Entry 9GFJ (X-ray diffraction, 1.48 A resolution); this record covers chains H and L.

[Chain H]
Name: Fab fragment heavy chain
Source organism: Homo sapiens
Notes: antibody fragment or engineered binder
Chain sequence (226 residues; row label = number of the first residue in the row):
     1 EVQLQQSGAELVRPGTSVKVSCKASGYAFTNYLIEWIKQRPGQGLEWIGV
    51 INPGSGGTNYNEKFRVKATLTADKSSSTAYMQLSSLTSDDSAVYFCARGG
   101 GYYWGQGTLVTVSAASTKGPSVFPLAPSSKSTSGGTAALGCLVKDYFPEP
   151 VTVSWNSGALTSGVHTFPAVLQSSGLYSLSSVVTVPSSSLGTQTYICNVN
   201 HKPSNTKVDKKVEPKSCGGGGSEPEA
Not modelled in the structure: 129-133, 216-226
Modified positions: E1 (pyroglutamic acid; PCA)
Cystine bridges: C22-C96, C141-C197
Ligand contacts: A1IKV (1-[(1S,3R,4R,7S)-7-[[(1R,3R,4R,7S)-7-[[(1R,3R,4R,7S)-3-(6-aminopurin-9-yl)-7-[[(1R,3R,4R,7S)-3-(4-azanyl-5-methyl-2-oxidanylidene-pyrimidin-1-yl)-7-oxidanyl-2,5-dioxabicyclo[2.2.1]heptan-1-yl]methoxy-sulfanyl-phosphoryl]oxy-2,5-dioxabicyclo[2.2.1]heptan-1-yl]methoxy-sulfanyl-phosphoryl]oxy-3-(4-azanyl-5-methyl-2-oxidanylidene-pyrimidin-1-yl)-2,5-dioxabicyclo[2.2.1]heptan-1-yl]methoxy-sulfanyl-phosphoryl]oxy-1-(hydroxymethyl)-2,5-dioxabicyclo[2.2.1]heptan-3-yl]-5-methyl-pyrimidine-2,4-dione): V2, Y32, R98, G99, G100, Y102, Y103

[Chain L]
Name: Fab fragment light chain
Source organism: Homo sapiens
Notes: antibody fragment or engineered binder
Chain sequence (219 residues; row label = number of the first residue in the row):
     1 DIVMTQAAPSVPVTPGESVSISCRSSKSLLHSNGNTYLFWFLQRPGQSPQ
    51 VLIYRMSNLASGVPDRFSGSGSGTAFTLRISRVEAEDVGVYYCMQHLEYP
   101 YTFGSGTRLEIKRTVAAPSVFIFPPSDEQLKSGTASVVCLLNNFYPREAK
   151 VQWKVDNALQSGNSQESVTEQDSKDSTYSLSSTLTLSKADYEKHKVYACE
   201 VTHQGLSSPVTKSFNRGEC
Not modelled in the structure: 219
Cystine bridges: C23-C93, C139-C199
Ligand contacts: A1IKV (1-[(1S,3R,4R,7S)-7-[[(1R,3R,4R,7S)-7-[[(1R,3R,4R,7S)-3-(6-aminopurin-9-yl)-7-[[(1R,3R,4R,7S)-3-(4-azanyl-5-methyl-2-oxidanylidene-pyrimidin-1-yl)-7-oxidanyl-2,5-dioxabicyclo[2.2.1]heptan-1-yl]methoxy-sulfanyl-phosphoryl]oxy-2,5-dioxabicyclo[2.2.1]heptan-1-yl]methoxy-sulfanyl-phosphoryl]oxy-3-(4-azanyl-5-methyl-2-oxidanylidene-pyrimidin-1-yl)-2,5-dioxabicyclo[2.2.1]heptan-1-yl]methoxy-sulfanyl-phosphoryl]oxy-1-(hydroxymethyl)-2,5-dioxabicyclo[2.2.1]heptan-3-yl]-5-methyl-pyrimidine-2,4-dione): Y37, F39, V51, Y54, R55, A60, S61

[Interface between chain H and chain L]
Contacting residue pairs (60; chain H residue first):
  E35(H) - Y101(L)
  Q39(H) - Q43(L)  hydrogen bond
  Q39(H) - Y92(L)
  Q43(H) - Y92(L)
  G44(H) - Y92(L)
  L45(H) - P49(L)  hydrophobic
  L45(H) - Y92(L)  hydrophobic
  L45(H) - F103(L)
  W47(H) - M94(L)
  W47(H) - Y99(L)  hydrophobic
  W47(H) - P100(L)  hydrophobic
  W47(H) - Y101(L)
  W47(H) - F103(L)
  V50(H) - Y99(L)
  N59(H) - Y99(L)
  F95(H) - Q43(L)
  F95(H) - S48(L)
  G100(H) - F39(L)
  G100(H) - F41(L)
  G100(H) - H96(L)
  G101(H) - F41(L)
  G101(H) - V51(L)
  Y102(H) - V51(L)  hydrophobic
  Y102(H) - S61(L)  hydrogen bond (side chain-backbone)
  W104(H) - F41(L)  hydrophobic
  W104(H) - S48(L)
  W104(H) - P49(L)
  G105(H) - S48(L)  hydrogen bond (backbone-side chain)
  Q106(H) - S48(L)
  F123(H) - S126(L)
  F123(H) - Q129(L)
  P124(H) - S126(L)
  P124(H) - E128(L)
  L125(H) - F123(L)  hydrophobic
  L125(H) - V138(L)  hydrophobic
  A126(H) - F123(L)
  A138(H) - F121(L)  hydrophobic
  A138(H) - F123(L)
  L142(H) - S136(L)
  K144(H) - Q129(L)
  K144(H) - S136(L)
  H165(H) - N142(L)  hydrogen bond
  H165(H) - N143(L)  hydrogen bond
  H165(H) - S179(L)  hydrogen bond
  F167(H) - L140(L)  hydrophobic
  F167(H) - S167(L)
  F167(H) - T169(L)
  F167(H) - S179(L)
  F167(H) - L180(L)
  F167(H) - S181(L)
  P168(H) - S167(L)  hydrogen bond (backbone-side chain)
  P168(H) - V168(L)
  V170(H) - Q165(L)
  V170(H) - E166(L)
  L171(H) - Q165(L)  hydrogen bond (backbone-side chain)
  Q172(H) - Q165(L)
  V182(H) - L140(L)  hydrophobic
  T184(H) - N142(L)
  K210(H) - E128(L)  salt bridge
  K215(H) - P124(L)
Other interface residues (no listed pair), chain H (41 interface residues in all): L33, I37, E46, N61, G107, T136, L139, T166, S180
Other interface residues (no listed pair), chain L (37 interface residues in all): Q47, A60, S132, T134

[Overview]
Chain H and chain L form an interface of 41 and 37 residues respectively, with 8 hydrogen bonds and 1 salt
bridge. Polar pairs include K210(H)-E128(L), Q39(H)-Q43(L) and Y102(H)-S61(L). Compound A1IKV is bound between
chain H and chain L.
Here chain H is Fab fragment heavy chain and chain L is Fab fragment light chain, both from Homo sapiens.
Entry 9GFJ (Crystal structure of ASO binding Fab fragment with ASO143) was determined by X-ray diffraction
(same publication as 9GF5, 9GFD and 9GFL).
